PDB entry 9BTO | electron microscopy, 3.10 A resolution | chains B and D of the 6 polymer chains in the assembly

# Chain B (and D)
Molecule: Hemagglutinin HA2
Source organism: Influenza B virus
Notes: chain D of this document is another copy of the same molecule, construct and numbering; everything in this record applies to it too
UniProtKB: A0A2Z5DTY0 (A0A2Z5DTY0_9INFB); residues 2-183 here correspond to UniProt positions 362-543 (UniProt number = residue number + 360)
Sequence (224 residues; row label = number of the first residue in the row):
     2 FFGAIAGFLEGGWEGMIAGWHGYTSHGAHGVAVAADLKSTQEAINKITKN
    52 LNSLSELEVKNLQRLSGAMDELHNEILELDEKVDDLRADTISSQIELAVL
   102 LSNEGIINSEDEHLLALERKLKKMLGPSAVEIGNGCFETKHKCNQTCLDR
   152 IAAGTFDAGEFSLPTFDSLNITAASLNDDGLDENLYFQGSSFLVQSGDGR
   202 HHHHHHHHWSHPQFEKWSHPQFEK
Not modelled in the structure: 2-8, 156-225
Disulfide bonds: Cys-144/Cys-148
Differences from the reference sequence: conflict Val-32 (Ile392 in A0A2Z5DTY0), Arg-151 (Lys511 in A0A2Z5DTY0); expression tag (184-225)

# Interface between chain B and chain D
Contacting residue pairs (29; chain B residue first):
  Val-60(B) / Asp-90(D)
  Lys-61(B) / Asp-86(D)  salt bridge
  Lys-61(B) / Asp-90(D)  hydrogen bond (backbone-side chain)
  Leu-63(B) / Leu-87(D)  hydrophobic
  Gln-64(B) / Lys-83(D)  hydrogen bond (backbone-side chain)
  Leu-66(B) / Glu-79(D)
  Leu-66(B) / Leu-80(D)  hydrophobic
  Ser-67(B) / Glu-79(D)  hydrogen bond (backbone-side chain)
  Gly-68(B) / Glu-76(D)
  Gly-68(B) / Glu-79(D)  hydrogen bond (backbone-side chain)
  His-74(B) / Glu-76(D)  salt bridge
  Ile-77(B) / Glu-76(D)
  Ile-77(B) / Ile-77(D)  hydrophobic
  Ile-77(B) / Leu-80(D)
  Leu-80(B) / Leu-80(D)  hydrophobic
  Asp-81(B) / Leu-80(D)
  Asp-81(B) / Lys-83(D)  salt bridge
  Val-84(B) / Val-84(D)  hydrophobic
  Val-84(B) / Leu-87(D)  hydrophobic
  Asp-85(B) / Lys-83(D)  salt bridge
  Arg-88(B) / Leu-87(D)
  Arg-88(B) / Asp-90(D)  salt bridge
  Thr-91(B) / Thr-91(D)
  Gln-95(B) / Thr-91(D)  hydrogen bond (side chain-backbone)
  Gln-95(B) / Ser-94(D)
  Gln-95(B) / Gln-95(D)
  Leu-102(B) / Leu-102(D)  hydrophobic
  Lys-124(B) / Ile-133(D)
  Lys-124(B) / Gly-134(D)
Also at the interface, not in a pair above, chain B (22 interface residues in all): Ala-69, Ile-92, Leu-98, Pro-128
Also at the interface, not in a pair above, chain D (17 interface residues in all): Leu-98, Val-131

# In short
22 residues of chain B face 17 of chain D across their interface, with 5 hydrogen bonds and 5 salt bridges.
Polar pairs include Lys-61(B)/Asp-86(D), His-74(B)/Glu-76(D) and Asp-81(B)/Lys-83(D).
Both chains are Hemagglutinin HA2 (Influenza B virus). Entry 9BTO (Influenza hemagglutinin B/Maryland/2016
glycoprotein) was determined by electron microscopy.
